7EK2 - chain A; structure by electron microscopy, 2.70 A resolution.

Chain A:
Name: Bestrophin-like protein
From: Malus domestica
Notes: engineered mutation(s): A207S
UniProtKB: A0A498JCY7 (A0A498JCY7_MALDO); residues 69-433 here = UniProt positions 69-433
Amino-acid sequence (372 residues; numbered 68 to 439; the number before each row is that of its first residue):
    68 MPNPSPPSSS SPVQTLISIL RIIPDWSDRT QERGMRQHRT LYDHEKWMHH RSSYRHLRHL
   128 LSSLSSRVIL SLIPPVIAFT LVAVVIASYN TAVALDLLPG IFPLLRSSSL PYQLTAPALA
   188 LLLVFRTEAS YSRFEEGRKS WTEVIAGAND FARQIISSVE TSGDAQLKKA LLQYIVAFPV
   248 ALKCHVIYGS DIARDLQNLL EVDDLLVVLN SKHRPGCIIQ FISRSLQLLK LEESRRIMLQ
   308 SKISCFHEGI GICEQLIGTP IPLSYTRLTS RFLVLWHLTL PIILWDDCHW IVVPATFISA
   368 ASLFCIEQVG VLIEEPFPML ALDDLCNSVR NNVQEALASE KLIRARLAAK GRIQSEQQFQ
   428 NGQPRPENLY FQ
Disordered / not traced: 68-77, 419-439
Sequence notes: initiating methionine (68); conflict Ser207 (Ala in A0A498JCY7); expression tag (434-439)
From the paper describing this entry:
  - self-association interface (contacts with another copy of this molecule); pairs are residue here / residue on that copy: Glu195-Tyr332 (hydrogen bond)
  - mutagenesis - E195A, Y332F: unchanged localization

Summary:
The paper reports that E195A and Y332F leave localization unchanged; a self-association interface involving
Glu195 and Tyr332.
Chain A is Bestrophin-like protein (Malus domestica); the structure, Cryo-EM structure of VCCN1 in lipid
nanodisc, was determined by electron microscopy together with 7EK1 and 7EK3 from the same study.
